7KCB - chains A and C of the 4 polymer chains in the assembly; structure by electron microscopy, 2.77 A resolution.

[Chain A (and C)]
Molecule: ADH1 isoform 1
Organism: Saccharomyces cerevisiae
Notes: chain C of this document is another copy of the same molecule, construct and numbering; everything in this record applies to it too
UniProtKB: A0A6A5Q6H9 (A0A6A5Q6H9_YEASX); residues 1-347 here correspond to UniProt positions 2-348 (UniProt number = residue number + 1)
Sequence (347 residues; each row starts with the number of its first residue):
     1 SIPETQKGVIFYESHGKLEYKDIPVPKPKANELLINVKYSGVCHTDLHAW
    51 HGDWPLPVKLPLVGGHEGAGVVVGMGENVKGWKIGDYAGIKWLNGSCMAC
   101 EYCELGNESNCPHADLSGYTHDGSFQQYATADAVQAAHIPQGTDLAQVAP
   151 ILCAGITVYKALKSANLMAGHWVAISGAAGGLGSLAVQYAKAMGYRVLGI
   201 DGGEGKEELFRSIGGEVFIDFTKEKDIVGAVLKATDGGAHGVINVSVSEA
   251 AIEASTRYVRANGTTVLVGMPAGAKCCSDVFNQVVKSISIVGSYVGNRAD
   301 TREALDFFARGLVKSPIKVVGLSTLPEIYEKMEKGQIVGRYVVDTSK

[Chain A / chain C interface]
Residue-residue contacts (21):
  Y159(A) - M168(C)
  K163(A) - M168(C)
  M168(A) - Y159(C)
  M168(A) - K163(C)
  M168(A) - E303(C)
  A169(A) - A192(C)
  A169(A) - M193(C)  hydrophobic
  A169(A) - F307(C)
  G170(A) - F307(C)
  G170(A) - R310(C)
  A192(A) - A169(C)
  A192(A) - G194(C)
  M193(A) - A169(C)  hydrophobic
  M193(A) - M193(C)
  G194(A) - A192(C)
  R196(A) - R310(C)
  E303(A) - M168(C)
  F307(A) - A169(C)
  F307(A) - G170(C)
  R310(A) - G170(C)
  R310(A) - R196(C)
Interface residues without a listed pair, chain A (14 interface residues in all): H171, D306
Interface residues without a listed pair, chain C (14 interface residues in all): H171, D306

[Overview]
Chain A and chain C each contribute 14 residues to their interface.
Chain A and chain C are both ADH1 isoform 1 (Saccharomyces cerevisiae); the structure, Symmetry in Yeast
Alcohol Dehydrogenase 1 -Closed Form with NAD+ and Trifluoroethanol, was determined by electron microscopy,
deposited together with 7KC2, 7KCQ and 7KJY.
